PDB entry 3C1H | X-ray diffraction, 2.20 A resolution | chain A

# Chain A
Protein: Ammonia channel
Source organism: Escherichia coli
UniProt: P69681 (AMTB_ECOLI); residues 1-406 here correspond to UniProt positions 23-428 (UniProt number = residue number + 22)
Sequence (424 residues; each row starts with the number of its first residue):
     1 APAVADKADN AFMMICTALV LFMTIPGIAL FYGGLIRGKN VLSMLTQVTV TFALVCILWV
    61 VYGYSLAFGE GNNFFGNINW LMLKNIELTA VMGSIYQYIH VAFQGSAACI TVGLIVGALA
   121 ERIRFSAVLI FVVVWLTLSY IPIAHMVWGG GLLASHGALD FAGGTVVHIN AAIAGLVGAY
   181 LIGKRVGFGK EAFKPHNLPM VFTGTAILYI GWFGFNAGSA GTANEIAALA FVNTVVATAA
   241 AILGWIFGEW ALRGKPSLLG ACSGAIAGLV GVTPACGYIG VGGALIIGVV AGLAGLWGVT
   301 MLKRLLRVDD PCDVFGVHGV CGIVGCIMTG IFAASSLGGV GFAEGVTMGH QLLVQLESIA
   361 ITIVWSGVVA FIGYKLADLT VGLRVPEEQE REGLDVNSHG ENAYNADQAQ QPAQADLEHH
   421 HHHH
Not modelled in the structure: 1-2, 182-194, 302-309, 387-424
Sequence notes: engineered mutation Ala107 (Phe129 in P69681); expression tag (407-424)
Curated features (UniProtKB/Swiss-Prot):
  - binding site (NH4(+)): Ser219
  - site: Asp160 (Important for the deprotonation of the ammonium cation), His168 (Twin-His motif. Important for optimum substrate conductance), Phe215 (Important for optimum substrate conductance), His318 (Twin-His motif. Important for optimum substrate conductance)
Reported in the primary citation:
  - conformationally variable residues (side-chain flip): Phe215
  - mutagenesis - F215A: abolished growth in response to ammonium

# Summary
From UniProt: NH4+-binding residue Ser219. From the paper: F215A abolishes growth in response to ammonium;
conformational variability at Phe215.
Chain A is Ammonia channel (Escherichia coli); the structure, Substrate binding, deprotonation and selectivity
at the periplasmic entrance of the E. coli ammonia channel AmtB, was determined by X-ray diffraction,
deposited together with 3C1G, 3C1I and 3C1J.
